6HSP - chain A; structure by X-ray diffraction, 1.73 A resolution.

# Chain A
Molecule: SCP2-thiolase (type-1)
From: Danio rerio
Notes: EC 2.3.1.176
Reference sequence: Q6P4V5 (Q6P4V5_DANRE); residue numbers follow UniProt; this construct covers 1-406
Amino-acid sequence (414 residues; each row starts with the number of its first residue; numbers below 1 keep their minus sign (Met-7 is residue -7)):
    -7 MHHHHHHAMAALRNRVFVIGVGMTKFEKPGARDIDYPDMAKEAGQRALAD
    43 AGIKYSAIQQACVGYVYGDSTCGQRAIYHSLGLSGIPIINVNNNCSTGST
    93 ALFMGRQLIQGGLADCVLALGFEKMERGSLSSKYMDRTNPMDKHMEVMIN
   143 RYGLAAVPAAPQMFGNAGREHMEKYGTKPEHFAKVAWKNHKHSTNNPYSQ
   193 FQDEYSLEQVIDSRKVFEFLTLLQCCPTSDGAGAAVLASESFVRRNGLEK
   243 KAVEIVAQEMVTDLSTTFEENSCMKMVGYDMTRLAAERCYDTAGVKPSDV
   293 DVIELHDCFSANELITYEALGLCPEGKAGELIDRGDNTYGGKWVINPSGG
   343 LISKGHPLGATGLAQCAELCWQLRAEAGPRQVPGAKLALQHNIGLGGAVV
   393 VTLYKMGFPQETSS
Unresolved in the structure: -7 to 5, 118-130, 402-406
Differences from the reference sequence: initiating methionine (-7); expression tag (-6 to 0)
What the authors report for this chain:
  - catalytic residues: Cys87, Cys300, His348 (by similarity / conservation)
  - catalytic residues: His298, Leu387
  - binding site for octanoyl-coenzyme A: Tyr59, Pro150

# Summary
The paper reports catalytic residues Cys87, Cys300 and His348 among others; a binding site for
octanoyl-coenzyme A at Tyr59 and Pro150.
Chain A is SCP2-thiolase (type-1) (Danio rerio); the structure, Crystal structure of the zebrafish peroxisomal
SCP2-thiolase (type-1) in complex with CoA and octanoyl-CoA, was determined by X-ray diffraction (same
publication as 6HRV and 6HSJ).
